7N1I - chains B and J of the 12 polymer chains in the assembly; structure by electron microscopy, 4.20 A resolution (low resolution: residue-level contacts below are approximate; hydrogen-bond / salt-bridge calls are withheld).

Chain B:
Protein: E1 envelope glycoprotein
Organism: Venezuelan equine encephalitis virus
UniProtKB: A0A0C4MX98 (A0A0C4MX98_9VIRU); residues 1-442 here correspond to UniProt positions 814-1255 (UniProt number = residue number + 813)
Sequence (442 residues; row label = number of the first residue in the row):
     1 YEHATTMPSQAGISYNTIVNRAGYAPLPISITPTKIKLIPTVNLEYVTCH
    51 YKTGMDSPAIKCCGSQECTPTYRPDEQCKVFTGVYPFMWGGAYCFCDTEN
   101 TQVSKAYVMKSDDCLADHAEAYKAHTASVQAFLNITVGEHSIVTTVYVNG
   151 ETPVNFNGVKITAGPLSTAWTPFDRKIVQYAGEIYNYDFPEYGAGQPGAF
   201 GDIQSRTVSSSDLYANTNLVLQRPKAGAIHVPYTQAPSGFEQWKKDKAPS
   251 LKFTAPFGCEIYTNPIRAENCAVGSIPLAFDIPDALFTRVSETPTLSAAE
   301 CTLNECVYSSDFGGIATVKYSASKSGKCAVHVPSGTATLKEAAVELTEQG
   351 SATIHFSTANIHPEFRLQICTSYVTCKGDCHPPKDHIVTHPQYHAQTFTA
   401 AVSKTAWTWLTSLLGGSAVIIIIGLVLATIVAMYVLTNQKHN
Cystine bridges: Cys49-Cys114, Cys62-Cys94, Cys63-Cys96, Cys301-Cys376, Cys306-Cys380, Cys328-Cys370
Covalent attachments: N-acetylglucosamine (NAG) linked to Asn134

Chain J:
Protein: Capsid
Organism: Venezuelan equine encephalitis virus
UniProtKB: A0A0C4MX98 (A0A0C4MX98_9VIRU); numbering as in UniProt (aligned over 114-275)
Sequence (162 residues; each row starts with the number of its first residue):
   114 KRQRMVMKLESDKTFPIMLEGKINGYACVVGGKLFRPMHVEGKIDNDVLA
   164 ALKTKKASKYDLEYADVPQNMRADTFKYTHEKPQGYYSWHHGAVQYENGR
   214 FTVPKGVGAKGDSGRPILDNQGRVVAIVLGGVNEGSRTALSVVMWNEKGV
   264 TVKYTPENCEQW

How chain B and chain J interact:
Pairs across the interface (8; chain B residue first):
  Asn438(B) with Val263(J)
  Gln439(B) with Lys172(J); Tyr173(J); Thr264(J); Val265(J)
  Asn442(B) with Met257(J); Val265(J); Tyr267(J)
Other interface residues (no listed pair), chain B (4 interface residues in all): Leu436
Other interface residues (no listed pair), chain J (8 interface residues in all): Asn259

In short:
Chain B and chain J form an interface of 4 and 8 residues respectively.
Chain B is E1 envelope glycoprotein and chain J is Capsid, both from Venezuelan equine encephalitis virus; the
structure, CryoEM structure of Venezuelan equine encephalitis virus VLP, was determined by electron
microscopy, deposited together with 7N1H.
